7Y36 - chains B and G of the 6 polymer chains in the assembly; structure by electron microscopy, 2.80 A resolution.

== Chain B ==
Molecule: Guanine nucleotide-binding protein G(I)/G(S)/G(T) subunit beta-1
From: Rattus norvegicus
UniProtKB: P54311 (GBB1_RAT); residues 2-340 here = UniProt positions 2-340
Sequence (380 residues; each row starts with the number of its first residue; numbers below 1 keep their minus sign (Met-13 is residue -13)):
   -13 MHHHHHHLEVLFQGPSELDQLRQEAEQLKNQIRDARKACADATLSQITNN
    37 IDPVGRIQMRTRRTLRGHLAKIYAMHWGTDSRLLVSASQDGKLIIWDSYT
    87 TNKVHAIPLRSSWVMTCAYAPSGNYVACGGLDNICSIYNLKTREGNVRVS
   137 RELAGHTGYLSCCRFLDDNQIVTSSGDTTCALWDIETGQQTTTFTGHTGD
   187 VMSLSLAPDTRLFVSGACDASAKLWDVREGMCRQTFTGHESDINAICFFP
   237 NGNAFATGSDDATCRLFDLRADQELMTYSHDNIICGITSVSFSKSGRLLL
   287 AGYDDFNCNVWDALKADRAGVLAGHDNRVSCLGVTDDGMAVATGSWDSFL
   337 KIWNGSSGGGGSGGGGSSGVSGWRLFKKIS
Disordered / not traced: -13 to 2, 341-366
Sequence notes: initiating methionine (-13); expression tag (-12 to 1, 341-366)

== Chain G ==
Molecule: Guanine nucleotide-binding protein G(I)/G(S)/G(O) subunit gamma-2
From: Bos taurus
UniProtKB: P63212 (GBG2_BOVIN); residues 2-71 here = UniProt positions 2-71
Sequence (70 residues; each row starts with the number of its first residue):
     2 ASNNTASIAQARKLVEQLKMEANIDRIKVSKAAADLMAYCEAHAKEDPLL
    52 TPVPASENPFREKKFFCAIL
Disordered / not traced: 2-5, 64-71

== How chain B and chain G interact ==
Pairs across the interface (76; chain B residue first):
  Glu3(B) with Ile9(G)
  Leu4(B) with Ile9(G), hydrophobic
  Leu7(B) with Ile9(G); Ala12(G), hydrophobic; Arg13(G); Val16(G)
  Glu10(B) with Val16(G)
  Ala11(B) with Leu19(G)
  Leu14(B) with Val16(G), hydrophobic; Leu19(G), hydrophobic
  Lys15(B) with Leu19(G)
  Ile18(B) with Leu19(G); Ala23(G), hydrophobic
  Ala21(B) with Arg27(G)
  Ala24(B) with Lys29(G), hydrogen bond (backbone-side chain)
  Cys25(B) with Arg27(G); Ile28(G); Lys29(G); Val30(G), hydrogen bond (backbone-backbone)
  Ala26(B) with Val30(G), hydrophobic
  Asp27(B) with Lys29(G); Val30(G); Ser31(G), hydrogen bond
  Ala28(B) with Val30(G)
  Leu30(B) with Ala34(G), hydrophobic
  Ile33(B) with Ser31(G); Ala34(G), hydrophobic
  Ile37(B) with Met38(G), hydrophobic
  Val40(B) with Leu51(G), hydrophobic
  Met45(B) with Leu50(G), hydrophobic
  Arg48(B) with Phe61(G)
  Arg49(B) with Pro60(G); Phe61(G), hydrogen bond (side chain-backbone)
  Ser84(B) with Phe61(G)
  Tyr85(B) with Pro60(G); Phe61(G), hydrophobic
  Met217(B) with Met21(G), hydrophobic
  Cys218(B) with Gln18(G)
  Arg219(B) with Glu22(G)
  Gln220(B) with Glu22(G); Ile25(G)
  Thr221(B) with Glu22(G), hydrogen bond
  Phe235(B) with Leu37(G), hydrophobic; Tyr40(G), hydrophobic; Cys41(G), hydrophobic
  Pro236(B) with Tyr40(G)
  Asn237(B) with Tyr40(G)
  Asp254(B) with Ala33(G)
  Arg256(B) with Arg27(G); Ile28(G), hydrogen bond (backbone-backbone); Ala33(G); Asp36(G), salt bridge
  Ala257(B) with Ile28(G)
  Asp258(B) with Ile25(G); Arg27(G), salt bridge
  Gln259(B) with Val30(G)
  Ser279(B) with Asp48(G), hydrogen bond
  Lys280(B) with Glu47(G); Asp48(G)
  Ser281(B) with Tyr40(G); Cys41(G); His44(G); Asp48(G), hydrogen bond
  Gly282(B) with Cys41(G)
  Arg283(B) with Cys41(G)
  Leu284(B) with Leu51(G), hydrophobic
  Leu300(B) with Cys41(G), hydrophobic
  Asp323(B) with Pro49(G)
  Gly324(B) with Pro49(G); Leu50(G)
  Met325(B) with Pro49(G), hydrophobic; Pro60(G)
  Ala326(B) with Phe61(G), hydrophobic
  Ile338(B) with Phe61(G), hydrophobic
  Asn340(B) with Asn59(G), hydrogen bond; Phe61(G)
Other interface residues (no listed pair), chain B (58 interface residues in all): Arg22, Thr34, Ile43, Trp63, Lys209, Ala240, Leu252, Leu261, Val320
Other interface residues (no listed pair), chain G (38 interface residues in all): Ser8, Lys20, Asp26, Ala45, Val54, Glu58, Arg62

== In short ==
The interface between chain B and chain G involves 58 residues on one side and 38 on the other; the contacts
include 9 hydrogen bonds and 2 salt bridges. Polar contacts include Arg256(B)-Asp36(G), Asp258(B)-Arg27(G) and
Ala24(B)-Lys29(G).
Here chain B is Guanine nucleotide-binding protein G(I)/G(S)/G(T) subunit beta-1 (Rattus norvegicus) and chain
G is Guanine nucleotide-binding protein G(I)/G(S)/G(O) subunit gamma-2 (Bos taurus). Entry 7Y36 (Cryo-EM
structure of the Teriparatide-bound human PTH1R-Gs complex) was determined by electron microscopy.
